6BBM - chains C and D of the 11 polymer chains in the assembly; structure by electron microscopy, 4.10 A resolution (low resolution: residue-level contacts below are approximate; hydrogen-bond / salt-bridge calls are withheld).

Chain C (and D):
Name: Replicative DNA helicase
Source organism: Escherichia coli O111:NM
Notes: EC 3.6.4.12; chain D of this document is another copy of the same molecule, construct and numbering; everything in this record applies to it too
UniProtKB: A0A365Q7M1 (A0A365Q7M1_ECOLX); residues 1-471 here = UniProt positions 1-471
Chain sequence (471 residues; row label = number of the first residue in the row):
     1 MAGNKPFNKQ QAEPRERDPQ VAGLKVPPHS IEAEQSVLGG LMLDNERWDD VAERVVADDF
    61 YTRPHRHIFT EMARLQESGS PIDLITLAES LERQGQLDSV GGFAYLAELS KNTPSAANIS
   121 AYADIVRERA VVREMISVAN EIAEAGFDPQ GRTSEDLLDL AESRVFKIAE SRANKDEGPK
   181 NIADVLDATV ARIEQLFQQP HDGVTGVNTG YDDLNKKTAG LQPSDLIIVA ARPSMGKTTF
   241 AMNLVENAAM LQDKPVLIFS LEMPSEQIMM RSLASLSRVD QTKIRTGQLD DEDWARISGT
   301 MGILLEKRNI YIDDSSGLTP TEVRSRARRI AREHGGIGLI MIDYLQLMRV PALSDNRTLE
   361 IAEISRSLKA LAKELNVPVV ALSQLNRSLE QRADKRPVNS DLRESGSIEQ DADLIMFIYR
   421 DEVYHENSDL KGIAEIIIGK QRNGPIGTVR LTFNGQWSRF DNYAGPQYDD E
Not modelled in the structure: 1-18 (chain D: 1-16)
Small-molecule neighbours: ADP (adenosine-5'-diphosphate): Arg232, Pro233, Ser234, Met235, Gly236, Lys237, Thr238, Thr239, Glu262, Arg271, Thr282, Arg420
What the authors report for this chain:
  - catalytic residues: Glu262
  - binding site for ADP: Lys440, Arg442
  - conformationally variable residues: Glu262, Arg403, Glu404, Gly406, Lys440, Arg442

Interface between chain C and chain D:
Contacting residue pairs (97; chain C residue first):
  Gly23(C) with Lys111(D)
  Leu24(C) with Ala107(D); Lys111(D)
  Lys25(C) with Leu43(D); Ser110(D); Pro114(D)
  Val26(C) with Asp83(D); Ile85(D)
  Pro27(C) with Asp83(D)
  His29(C) with Asp83(D); Ile85(D)
  Ile31(C) with Glu89(D)
  Thr62(C) with Ser80(D)
  Arg63(C) with Gly79(D); Arg332(D); Glu333(D)
  Arg66(C) with Glu333(D)
  Thr70(C) with Arg308(D)
  Ala73(C) with Arg308(D)
  Arg74(C) with Leu305(D); Glu306(D); Lys307(D); Arg308(D)
  Glu77(C) with Gly302(D); Leu305(D)
  Ala139(C) with Ala116(D)
  Asn140(C) with Ala116(D)
  Glu141(C) with Arg326(D)
  Ala143(C) with Ala116(D); Ala117(D); Asn118(D)
  Glu144(C) with Arg47(D); Ala117(D)
  Gly146(C) with Asn118(D)
  Phe147(C) with Asn118(D); Ala121(D)
  Asp148(C) with Ser120(D)
  Arg152(C) with Pro351(D); Ala352(D)
  Arg164(C) with Arg326(D)
  Lys167(C) with Asp314(D)
  Glu177(C) with Asp313(D); Ser315(D); Arg326(D)
  Gly178(C) with Asp313(D)
  Lys180(C) with Ser265(D); Ile312(D); Asp314(D)
  Asn181(C) with Tyr311(D)
  Ile182(C) with Leu304(D); Ile310(D); Ile312(D)
  Ala183(C) with Leu305(D); Arg308(D)
  Val185(C) with Ser265(D); Met269(D)
  Leu186(C) with Met269(D); Met301(D)
  Thr189(C) with Met269(D); Met270(D)
  Val190(C) with Met301(D)
  Arg192(C) with Glu266(D)
  Ile193(C) with Ile284(D)
  Glu363(C) with Arg349(D)
  Arg366(C) with Gln346(D); Arg349(D); Arg357(D)
  Lys369(C) with Glu262(D)
  Ala370(C) with Ser316(D)
  Lys373(C) with Ser260(D); Leu261(D); Glu262(D); Met263(D); Asp314(D); Ser315(D); Ser316(D)
  Asn399(C) with Arg387(D)
  Ser400(C) with Arg387(D); Glu390(D)
  Asp401(C) with Arg387(D)
  Leu402(C) with Arg387(D)
  Arg403(C) with Arg387(D)
  Gly406(C) with Arg387(D)
  Glu409(C) with Arg387(D); Glu390(D)
  Gln410(C) with Pro233(D); Tyr344(D); Gln384(D); Leu385(D)
  Asp411(C) with Tyr344(D); Gln384(D)
  Asp413(C) with Glu262(D)
  Lys440(C) with Ser234(D)
  Arg442(C) with Glu262(D); Arg271(D)
  Asn443(C) with Met263(D); Arg271(D)
Also at the interface, not in a pair above, chain C (66 interface residues in all): Tyr61, His67, Gln94, Ile136, Ser137, Gln195, Leu196, Gln222, Ser224, Leu359, Ala412
Also at the interface, not in a pair above, chain D (81 interface residues in all): Met42, Asp44, Asn45, Glu46, Gln76, Glu77, Ser78, Pro81, Leu84, Thr86, Thr113, Arg232, Asp253, Pro264, Gln267, Leu273, Arg285, Thr286, Gly287, Gln288, Glu322, Ile330, His334, Leu347, Asp355, Glu360

Overview:
Chain C and chain D form an interface of 66 and 81 residues respectively. Bound to chain C: ADP. The paper
reports the catalytic residue Glu262(C); a binding site for ADP at Lys440(C) and Arg442(C).
Chain C and chain D are both Replicative DNA helicase (Escherichia coli O111:NM); the structure, Mechanisms of
Opening and Closing of the Bacterial Replicative Helicase: The DnaB Helicase and Lambda P ..., was determined
by electron microscopy.
